Entry 2C2F (X-ray diffraction, 1.61 A resolution); this record covers chain A.

== Chain A ==
Name: DNA-binding stress response protein
Source organism: Deinococcus radiodurans
Reference sequence: Q9RS64 (Q9RS64_DEIRA); residue numbers follow UniProt; this construct covers 1-207
Amino-acid sequence (207 residues; row label = number of the first residue in the row):
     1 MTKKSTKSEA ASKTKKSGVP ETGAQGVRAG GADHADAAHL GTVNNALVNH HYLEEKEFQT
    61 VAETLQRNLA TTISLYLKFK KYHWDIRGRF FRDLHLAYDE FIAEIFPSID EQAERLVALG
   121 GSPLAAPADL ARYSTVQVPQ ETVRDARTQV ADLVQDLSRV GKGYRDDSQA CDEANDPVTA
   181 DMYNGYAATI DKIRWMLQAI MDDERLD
Disordered / not traced: 1-29
Metal / ion sites: Zn2+: Asp36, His39, His50, Glu55; Fe ion site 1: His83, Asp110, Glu114 (together with glycerol); Fe ion site 2 near Asp93 (its only coordinating residue here); Fe ion site 3 near Asp181 (its only coordinating residue here)
From the paper describing this entry:
  - Zn2+ coordination: Asp36, His39, His50, Glu55
  - Fe ion coordination: His83, Asp93, Asp110, Asp181
  - binding site for glycerol: His95
  - Fe ion coordination through a water molecule: Asp99
  - binding site for sulfate ion: Arg89, Arg205

== Summary ==
The Zn2+ site is built by Asp36, His39, His50 and Glu55. His83, Asp110 and Glu114 coordinate Fe ion site 1.
The paper reports a binding site for sulfate ion at Arg89 and Arg205; a binding site for glycerol at His95.
Chain A is DNA-binding stress response protein (Deinococcus radiodurans); the structure, Dps from Deinococcus
radiodurans, was determined by X-ray diffraction together with 2C2U from the same study.
